PDB entry 8UTU | electron microscopy, 3.00 A resolution | chains K and A of the 4 polymer chains in the assembly

# Chain K
Molecule: Kinesin-like protein KIF1A
Organism: Homo sapiens
Reference sequence: Q12756 (KIF1A_HUMAN); residue numbers follow UniProt; this construct covers 1-393
Amino-acid sequence (438 residues; row label = number of the first residue in the row):
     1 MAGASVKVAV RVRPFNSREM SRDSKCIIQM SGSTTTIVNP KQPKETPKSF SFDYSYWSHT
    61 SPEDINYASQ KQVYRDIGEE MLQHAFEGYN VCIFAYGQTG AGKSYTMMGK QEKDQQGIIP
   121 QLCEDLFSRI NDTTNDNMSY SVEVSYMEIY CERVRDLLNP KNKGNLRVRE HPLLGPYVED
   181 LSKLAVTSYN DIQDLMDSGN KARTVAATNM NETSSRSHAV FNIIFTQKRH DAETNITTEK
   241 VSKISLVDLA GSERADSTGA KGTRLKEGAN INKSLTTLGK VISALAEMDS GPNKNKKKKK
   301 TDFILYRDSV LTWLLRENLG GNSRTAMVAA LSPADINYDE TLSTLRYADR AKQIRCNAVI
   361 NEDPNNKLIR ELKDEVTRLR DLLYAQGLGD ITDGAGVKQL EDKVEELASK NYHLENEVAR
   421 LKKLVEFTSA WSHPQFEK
Unresolved in the structure: 1-3, 390-438
Sequence notes: engineered mutation L305 (Pro in Q12756); linker (394-425); expression tag (426-438)
Metal / ion sites: Mg2+: S104, S215 (together with AMP-PNP)
Small-molecule neighbours: AMP-PNP (ANP; phosphoaminophosphonic acid-adenylate ester): R11, R13, P14, S58, Q98, T99, G100, A101, G102, K103, S104, Y105, N211, T213, S214, S215, G251
From the paper describing this entry:
  - conformationally variable residues (side-chain flip): F303

# Chain A
Molecule: Tubulin alpha-1B chain
Organism: Sus scrofa
Reference sequence: Q2XVP4 (TBA1B_PIG); residue numbers follow UniProt; this construct covers 1-451
Amino-acid sequence (451 residues; numbered 1 to 451; the number before each row is that of its first residue):
     1 MRECISIHVG QAGVQIGNAC WELYCLEHGI QPDGQMPSDK TIGGGDDSFN TFFSETGAGK
    61 HVPRAVFVDL EPTVIDEVRT GTYRQLFHPE QLITGKEDAA NNYARGHYTI GKEIIDLVLD
   121 RIRKLADQCT GLQGFLVFHS FGGGTGSGFT SLLMERLSVD YGKKSKLEFS IYPAPQVSTA
   181 VVEPYNSILT THTTLEHSDC AFMVDNEAIY DICRRNLDIE RPTYTNLNRL ISQIVSSITA
   241 SLRFDGALNV DLTEFQTNLV PYPRIHFPLA TYAPVISAEK AYHEQLSVAE ITNACFEPAN
   301 QMVKCDPRHG KYMACCLLYR GDVVPKDVNA AIATIKTKRS IQFVDWCPTG FKVGINYQPP
   361 TVVPGGDLAK VQRAVCMLSN TTAIAEAWAR LDHKFDLMYA KRAFVHWYVG EGMEEGEFSE
   421 AREDMAALEK DYEEVGVDSV EGEGEEEGEE Y
Unresolved in the structure: 441-451
Swiss-Prot annotation at these positions:
  - motif: M1 to C4 (MREC motif)
  - active site: E254
  - binding site (GTP): G10, Q11, A12, Q15, E71, A99, S140, G143, G144, T145, G146, T179, E183, N206, Y224, N228, L252
  - binding site (Mg(2+)): E71
  - site: Y451 (Involved in polymerization)
  - modified residue: K40 (N6,N6,N6-trimethyllysine), S48 (Phosphoserine), S232 (Phosphoserine), Y282 (3'-nitrotyrosine), R339 (Omega-N-methylarginine), S439 (Phosphoserine), E443 (5-glutamyl polyglutamate), E445 (5-glutamyl polyglutamate), Y451 (3'-nitrotyrosine)
  - cross-link (Glycyl lysine isopeptide (Lys-Gly)): K326 (interchain with G-Cter in ubiquitin), K370 (interchain with G-Cter in ubiquitin)
Metal / ion sites: Mg2+: E71 (together with GTP)
Small-molecule neighbours: GTP (guanosine-5'-triphosphate): G10, Q11, A12, Q15, E71, D98, A99, A100, N101, S140, F141, G142, G143, G144, T145, G146, I171, T179, E183, N206, Y224, L227, N228, I231

# Chain K / chain A interface
Contacting residue pairs (15; chain K residue first):
  S252(K) with E414(A)
  E253(K) with E414(A)
  R254(K) with E414(A), salt bridge; E417(A)
  A255(K) with G412(A)
  A269(K) with V409(A); G410(A)
  N272(K) with V409(A); M413(A)
  K273(K) with V409(A)
  T276(K) with E415(A)
  K280(K) with K401(A); R402(A)
  D339(K) with E420(A)
  Y347(K) with E415(A)
Interface residues without a listed pair, chain K (12 interface residues in all): L265
Interface residues without a listed pair, chain A (13 interface residues in all): T109, H406, E411

# Overview
The interface between chain K and chain A involves 12 residues on one side and 13 on the other, with 1 salt
bridge. The salt-bridged pair is R254(K)-E414(A). Chain K binds AMP-PNP. Bound to chain A: GTP. The paper
reports conformational variability at F303(K).
Here chain K is Kinesin-like protein KIF1A (Homo sapiens) and chain A is Tubulin alpha-1B chain (Sus scrofa).
Entry 8UTU (KIF1A[1-393] P305L mutant AMP-PNP bound one and two heads bound states merged, in complex with a
...) was determined by electron microscopy together with 8UTN, 8UTO, 8UTP, 8UTQ, 8UTR, 8UTS and 4 further
entries from the same study.
